5HYT - chains C and D of the 4 polymer chains in the assembly; structure by X-ray diffraction, 2.54 A resolution.

[Chain C]
Protein: Precursor to Protein Sir22
Source organism: Streptococcus pyogenes
UniProt: Q54901 (Q54901_STRPY); residue numbers follow UniProt; this construct covers 48-126
Sequence (83 residues; each row starts with the number of its first residue):
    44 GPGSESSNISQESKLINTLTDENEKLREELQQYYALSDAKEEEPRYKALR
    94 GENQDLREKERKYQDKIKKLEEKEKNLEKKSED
Not modelled in the structure: 44-51, 80-126
Sequence notes: expression tag (44-47)

[Chain D]
Protein: C4b-binding protein alpha chain
Source organism: Homo sapiens
UniProt: P04003 (C4BPA_HUMAN); residues 1-124 here correspond to UniProt positions 49-172 (UniProt number = residue number + 48)
Sequence (128 residues; each row starts with the number of its first residue; numbers below 1 keep their minus sign (Gly-3 is residue -3)):
    -3 GPGSNCGPPPTLSFAAPMDITLTETRFKTGTTLKYTCLPGYVRSHSTQTL
    47 TCNSDGEWVYNTFCIYKRCRHPGELRNGQVEIKTDLSFGSQIEFSCSEGF
    97 FLIGSTTSRCEVQDRGVGWSHPLPQCEI
Not modelled in the structure: -3 to -1
Sequence notes: expression tag (-3 to 0)
Disulfides: Cys2-Cys48, Cys33-Cys60, Cys65-Cys106, Cys92-Cys122

[Chain C / chain D interface]
Contacting residue pairs (17; chain C residue first):
  Ile52(C) - Glu70(D)
  Ser53(C) - Glu70(D)  hydrogen bond
  Ser56(C) - His67(D)  hydrogen bond
  Ser56(C) - Glu70(D)  hydrogen bond
  Asn60(C) - Arg66(D)
  Asn60(C) - His67(D)  hydrogen bond (side chain-backbone)
  Thr63(C) - Tyr62(D)  hydrogen bond (backbone-side chain)
  Thr63(C) - Cys65(D)
  Asp64(C) - Arg66(D)  salt bridge
  Asn66(C) - Tyr62(D)  hydrogen bond
  Glu67(C) - Tyr62(D)
  Arg70(C) - Pro35(D)  hydrogen bond (side chain-backbone)
  Glu71(C) - Tyr37(D)
  Gln74(C) - Thr7(D)
  Gln74(C) - Leu8(D)  hydrogen bond (side chain-backbone)
  Gln74(C) - Leu34(D)
  Ala78(C) - Thr7(D)
Other interface residues (no listed pair), chain C (14 interface residues in all): Ile59, Tyr77
Other interface residues (no listed pair), chain D (14 interface residues in all): Ser9, Gly36, Arg64, Leu82

[In short]
The chain C/chain D interface involves 14 residues from each chain, with 8 hydrogen bonds and 1 salt bridge.
Polar pairs include Asp64(C)-Arg66(D), Ser53(C)-Glu70(D) and Ser56(C)-His67(D).
Chain C is Precursor to Protein Sir22 (Streptococcus pyogenes) and chain D is C4b-binding protein alpha chain
(Homo sapiens); the structure, Structure of human C4b-binidng protein alpha chain CCP domains 1 and 2 in
complex with the ..., was determined by X-ray diffraction together with 5HYP, 5HYU, 5HZP and 5I0Q from the
same study.
